4PND - chains B and C of the 5 polymer chains in the assembly; structure by X-ray diffraction, 1.75 A resolution.

Chain B (and C):
Name: CC-Pent_Variant
Notes: chain C of this document is another copy of the same molecule, construct and numbering; everything in this record applies to it too
Chain sequence (31 residues; numbered 0 to 30; the number before each row is that of its first residue; numbering starts at 0):
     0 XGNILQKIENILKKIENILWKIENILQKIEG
Unresolved in the structure: 0-1 (chain C: fully traced)
Modified positions: ACE (acetyl group) at position 0

How chain B and chain C interact:
Pairs across the interface (29):
  Ile3(B) - Leu4(C)  hydrophobic
  Ile3(B) - Glu8(C)
  Lys6(B) - Glu8(C)
  Ile7(B) - Ile7(C)  hydrophobic
  Ile7(B) - Leu11(C)  hydrophobic
  Ile10(B) - Glu8(C)
  Ile10(B) - Leu11(C)
  Ile10(B) - Lys12(C)
  Ile10(B) - Glu15(C)
  Leu11(B) - Leu11(C)  hydrophobic
  Lys13(B) - Glu15(C)
  Ile14(B) - Leu11(C)
  Ile14(B) - Ile14(C)  hydrophobic
  Ile14(B) - Leu18(C)  hydrophobic
  Ile17(B) - Glu15(C)
  Ile17(B) - Leu18(C)
  Ile17(B) - Trp19(C)
  Leu18(B) - Leu18(C)  hydrophobic
  Lys20(B) - Glu22(C)
  Ile21(B) - Leu18(C)
  Ile21(B) - Ile21(C)  hydrophobic
  Ile21(B) - Glu22(C)
  Ile21(B) - Leu25(C)  hydrophobic
  Ile24(B) - Glu22(C)
  Ile24(B) - Leu25(C)
  Ile24(B) - Gln26(C)
  Ile24(B) - Glu29(C)
  Lys27(B) - Glu29(C)
  Ile28(B) - Glu29(C)
Interface residues without a listed pair, chain B (16 interface residues in all): Leu4, Leu25
Interface residues without a listed pair, chain C (15 interface residues in all): Ile28

Summary:
The interface between chain B and chain C involves 16 residues on one side and 15 on the other.
Chain B and chain C are both CC-Pent_Variant; the structure, A de novo designed pentameric coiled coil
CC-Pent_Variant, was determined by X-ray diffraction (same publication as 4PN8, 4PN9, 4PNA and 4PNB).
